Entry 7XSE (electron microscopy, 3.60 A resolution); this record covers chains B and P of the 33 polymer chains in the assembly.

[Chain B]
Molecule: DNA-directed RNA polymerase subunit beta
From: Komagataella phaffii
Notes: EC 2.7.7.6
UniProt: C4QZQ7 (C4QZQ7_KOMPG); residue numbers follow UniProt; this construct covers 1-1227
Sequence (1227 residues; each row starts with the number of its first residue):
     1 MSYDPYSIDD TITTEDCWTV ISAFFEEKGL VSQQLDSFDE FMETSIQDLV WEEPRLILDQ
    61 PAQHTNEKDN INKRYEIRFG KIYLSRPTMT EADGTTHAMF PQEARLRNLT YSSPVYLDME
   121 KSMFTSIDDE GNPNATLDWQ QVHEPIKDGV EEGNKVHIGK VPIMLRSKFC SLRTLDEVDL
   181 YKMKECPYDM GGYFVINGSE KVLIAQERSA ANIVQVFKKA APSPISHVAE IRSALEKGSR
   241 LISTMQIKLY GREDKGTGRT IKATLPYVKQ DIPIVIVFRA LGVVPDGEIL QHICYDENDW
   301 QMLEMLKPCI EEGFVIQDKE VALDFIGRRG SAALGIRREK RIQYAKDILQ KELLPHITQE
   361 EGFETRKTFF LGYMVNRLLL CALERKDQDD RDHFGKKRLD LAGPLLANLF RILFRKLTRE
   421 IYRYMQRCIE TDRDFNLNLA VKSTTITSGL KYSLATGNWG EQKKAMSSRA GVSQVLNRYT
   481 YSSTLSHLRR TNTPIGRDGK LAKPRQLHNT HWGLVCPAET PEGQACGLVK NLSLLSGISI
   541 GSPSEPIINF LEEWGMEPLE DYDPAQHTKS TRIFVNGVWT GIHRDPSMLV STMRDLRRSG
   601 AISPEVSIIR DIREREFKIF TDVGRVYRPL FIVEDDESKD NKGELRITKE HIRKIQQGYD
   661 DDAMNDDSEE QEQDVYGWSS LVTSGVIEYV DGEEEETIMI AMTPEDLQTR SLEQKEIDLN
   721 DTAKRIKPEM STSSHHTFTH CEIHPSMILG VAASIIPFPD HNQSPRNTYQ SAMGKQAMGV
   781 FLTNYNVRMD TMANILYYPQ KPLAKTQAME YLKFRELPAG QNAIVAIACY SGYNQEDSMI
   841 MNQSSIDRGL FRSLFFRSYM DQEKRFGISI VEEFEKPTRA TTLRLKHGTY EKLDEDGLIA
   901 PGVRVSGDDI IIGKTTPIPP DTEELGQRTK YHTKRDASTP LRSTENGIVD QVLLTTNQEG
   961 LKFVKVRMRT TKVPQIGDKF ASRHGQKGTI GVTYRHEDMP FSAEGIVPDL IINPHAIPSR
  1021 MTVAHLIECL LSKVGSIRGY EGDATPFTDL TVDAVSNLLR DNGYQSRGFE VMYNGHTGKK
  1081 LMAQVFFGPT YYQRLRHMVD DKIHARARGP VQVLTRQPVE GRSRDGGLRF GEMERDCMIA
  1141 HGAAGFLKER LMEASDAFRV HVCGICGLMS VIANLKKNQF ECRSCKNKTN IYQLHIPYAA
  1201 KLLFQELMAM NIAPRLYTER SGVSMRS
Disordered / not traced: 1-8, 65-68, 129-152, 663-674, 710-719, 1223-1227
Metal / ion sites: Zn2+: Cys1163, Cys1166, Cys1182, Cys1185

[Chain P]
Molecule: 19-nt RNA strand
Sequence (19 nucleotides; each row starts with the number of its first residue; numbers below 1 keep their minus sign (U-7 is residue -7)):
    -7 UGCCUGGUGU CUUGGGUGU
Metal / ion sites: Mg2+: G10, U11 (shared with 2 residues of chain A)

[Chain B / chain P interface]
Residue-residue contacts (22):
  Gly471(B) - G6(P)  sugar contact
  Gln474(B) - G6(P)  phosphate contact
  Gln474(B) - G7(P)  sugar contact
  Arg490(B) - G8(P)  salt bridge to the phosphate
  Gln776(B) - G8(P)  hydrogen bond to the phosphate
  Gln776(B) - U9(P)  hydrogen bond to the phosphate
  Arg879(B) - U-3(P)  sugar contact
  Leu885(B) - U-3(P)  base contact
  Leu885(B) - G-1(P)  base contact
  Lys886(B) - U-3(P)  base contact
  Lys886(B) - G-1(P)  base contact
  Lys886(B) - U0(P)  hydrogen bond to the base
  His887(B) - G-1(P)  hydrogen bond to the base
  Gly888(B) - U-3(P)  base contact
  Tyr890(B) - U-3(P)  base contact
  Lys979(B) - U9(P)  hydrogen bond to the phosphate
  Lys979(B) - G10(P)  salt bridge to the phosphate
  Lys987(B) - G10(P)  salt bridge to the phosphate
  His1097(B) - U9(P)  sugar contact
  Pro1110(B) - U0(P)  phosphate contact
  Arg1124(B) - G1(P)  salt bridge to the phosphate
  Arg1124(B) - U2(P)  salt bridge to the phosphate
Also at the interface, not in a pair above, chain B (18 interface residues in all): Ala470, Arg884, Val1119
Also at the interface, not in a pair above, chain P (13 interface residues in all): G-2, U5, U11

[In short]
18 residues of chain B and 13 residues of chain P are in contact; the contacts include 5 hydrogen bonds and 5
salt bridges. Among the polar pairs are Lys886(B)-U0(P), His887(B)-G-1(P) and Gln776(B)-G8(P). G10(P) and
U11(P) form the Mg2+ site.
Chain B is DNA-directed RNA polymerase subunit beta (Komagataella phaffii) and chain P is a 19-nt RNA strand;
the structure, RNA polymerase II elongation complex transcribing a nucleosome (EC42), was determined by
electron microscopy together with 7XN7, 7XSX, 7XSZ, 7XT7, 7XTD and 7XTI from the same study.
